PDB entry 8BM0 | electron microscopy, 3.40 A resolution | chains A and D of the 21 polymer chains in the assembly

[Chain A (and D)]
Protein: Chaperonin GroEL
Source organism: Escherichia coli
Notes: EC 5.6.1.7; chain D of this document is another copy of the same molecule, construct and numbering; everything in this record applies to it too
Reference sequence: P0A6F5 (CH60_ECOLI); numbering as in UniProt (aligned over 1-548)
Chain sequence (548 residues; numbered 1 to 548; the number before each row is that of its first residue):
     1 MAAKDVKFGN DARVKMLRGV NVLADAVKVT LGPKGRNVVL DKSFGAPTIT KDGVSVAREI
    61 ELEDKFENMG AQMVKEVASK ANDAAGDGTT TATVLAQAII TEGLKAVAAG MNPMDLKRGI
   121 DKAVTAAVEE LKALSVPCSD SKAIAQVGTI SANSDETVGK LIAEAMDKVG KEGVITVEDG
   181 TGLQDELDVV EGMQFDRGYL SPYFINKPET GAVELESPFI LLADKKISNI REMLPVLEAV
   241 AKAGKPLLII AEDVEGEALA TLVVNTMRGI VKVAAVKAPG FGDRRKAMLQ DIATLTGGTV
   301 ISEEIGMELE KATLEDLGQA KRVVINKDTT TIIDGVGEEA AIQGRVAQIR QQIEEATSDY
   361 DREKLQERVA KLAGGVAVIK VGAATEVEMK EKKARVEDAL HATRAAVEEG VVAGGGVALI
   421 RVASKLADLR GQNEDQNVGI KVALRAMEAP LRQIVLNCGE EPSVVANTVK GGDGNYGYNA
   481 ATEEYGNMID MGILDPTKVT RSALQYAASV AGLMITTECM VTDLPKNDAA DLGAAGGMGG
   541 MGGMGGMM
Disordered / not traced: 1, 526-548
Ion coordination: K+: Thr30, Lys51, Thr90 (together with ATP); Mg2+: Asp87 (together with ATP)
Ligand contacts: ATP (adenosine-5'-triphosphate): Thr30, Leu31, Gly32, Pro33, Lys51, Asp52, Gly53, Asp87, Gly88, Thr89, Thr90, Thr91, Ile150, Ser151, Ser154, Asp398, Gly414, Gly415, Gly416, Ile454, Tyr478, Asn479, Ala480, Ala481, Met488, Ile493, Asp495

[Chain A / chain D interface]
Pairs across the interface (66):
  Asp25(A) with Phe8(D)
  Ala26(A) with Phe8(D)
  Lys34(A) with Asn112(D)
  Gly35(A) with Met114(D)
  Arg36(A) with Arg13(D); Pro113(D); Thr516(D); Glu518(D), salt bridge
  Asn37(A) with Met114(D); Leu513(D); Thr516(D), hydrogen bond (backbone-backbone); Thr517(D); Glu518(D), hydrogen bond (backbone-backbone); Cys519(D)
  Val38(A) with Cys519(D)
  Val39(A) with Met69(D); Met73(D), hydrophobic; Thr517(D); Cys519(D), hydrogen bond (backbone-backbone); Met520(D); Val521(D), hydrogen bond (backbone-backbone)
  Leu40(A) with Met69(D); Val521(D)
  Asp41(A) with Met69(D); Val521(D), hydrogen bond (backbone-backbone); Thr522(D), hydrogen bond
  Pro47(A) with Met69(D); Gln72(D); Met73(D), hydrophobic
  Ile49(A) with Met73(D), hydrophobic; Leu513(D)
  Glu59(A) with Lys4(D); Val521(D)
  Ile60(A) with Val6(D), hydrophobic; Val521(D), hydrophobic
  Glu61(A) with Ala2(D); Ala3(D); Lys4(D), salt bridge
  Leu62(A) with Ala3(D)
  Glu63(A) with Ala3(D); Leu524(D)
  Asn153(A) with Met114(D); Arg118(D), hydrogen bond (backbone-side chain)
  Leu183(A) with Gln505(D)
  Tyr203(A) with Glu304(D); Ile305(D), hydrophobic
  Pro208(A) with Gln348(D), hydrogen bond (backbone-side chain)
  Glu209(A) with Gln351(D), hydrogen bond (backbone-side chain)
  Ala260(A) with Glu303(D)
  Val263(A) with Glu304(D)
  Val264(A) with Ile305(D); Gly306(D)
  Met267(A) with Ile305(D)
  Ala384(A) with Lys80(D); Tyr506(D); Ser509(D)
  Thr385(A) with Glu76(D); Lys80(D); Tyr506(D); Ser509(D), hydrogen bond; Val510(D)
  Glu386(A) with Glu76(D), hydrogen bond (backbone-side chain)
  Val387(A) with Val510(D), hydrophobic; Leu513(D), hydrophobic
  Glu388(A) with Ser509(D); Leu513(D)
Other interface residues (no listed pair), chain A (38 interface residues in all): Val22, Val29, Pro33, Ser201, Thr210, Gly211, Glu391
Other interface residues (no listed pair), chain D (39 interface residues in all): Lys65, Asp115, Ser302, Glu355, Met514

[In short]
38 residues of chain A face 39 of chain D across their interface; the contacts include 11 hydrogen bonds and 2
salt bridges. Among the polar pairs are Arg36(A)-Glu518(D), Glu61(A)-Lys4(D) and Asp41(A)-Thr522(D). Chain A
binds ATP. Thr30(A), Lys51(A) and Thr90(A) coordinate K+.
Chain A and chain D are both Chaperonin GroEL (Escherichia coli); the structure, Structure of GroEL:GroES-ATP
complex plunge frozen 200 ms after reaction initiation, was determined by electron microscopy together with
8BKZ, 8BM1, 8BMO and 8BMT from the same study.
